8IO2 - chains A and B of the 17 polymer chains in the assembly; structure by electron microscopy, 3.10 A resolution.

Chain A (and B):
Protein: Ribulose bisphosphate carboxylase large chain
Source organism: Synechococcus sp. (strain ATCC 27144 / PCC 6301 / SAUG 1402/1)
Notes: EC 4.1.1.39; chain B of this document is another copy of the same molecule, construct and numbering; everything in this record applies to it too
UniProt: P00880 (RBL_SYNP6); numbering as in UniProt (aligned over 2-472)
Sequence (471 residues; numbered 2 to 472; the number before each row is that of its first residue):
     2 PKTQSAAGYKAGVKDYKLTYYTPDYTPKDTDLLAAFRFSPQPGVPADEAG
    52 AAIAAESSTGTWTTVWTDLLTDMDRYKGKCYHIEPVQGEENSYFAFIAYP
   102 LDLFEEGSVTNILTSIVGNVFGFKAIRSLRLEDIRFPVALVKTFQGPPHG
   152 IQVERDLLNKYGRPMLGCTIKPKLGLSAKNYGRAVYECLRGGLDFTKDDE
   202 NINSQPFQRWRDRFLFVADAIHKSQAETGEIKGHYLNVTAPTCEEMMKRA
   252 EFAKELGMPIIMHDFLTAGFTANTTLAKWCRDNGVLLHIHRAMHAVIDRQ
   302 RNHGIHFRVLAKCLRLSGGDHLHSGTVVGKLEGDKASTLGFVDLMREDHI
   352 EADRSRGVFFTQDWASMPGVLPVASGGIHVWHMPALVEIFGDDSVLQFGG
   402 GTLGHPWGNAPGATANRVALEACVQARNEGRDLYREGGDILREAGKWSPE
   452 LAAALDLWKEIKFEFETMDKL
Not modelled in the structure: 2-16, 62-72, 227-228, 330-334, 401-404, 443-448, 460-472 (chain B: 2-18, 61-74, 331-334, 401-404, 459-472)
Curated features (UniProtKB/Swiss-Prot):
  - motif: E461 to E467 (Interacts with RbcX2)
  - active site (Proton acceptor): K172, H291
  - binding site (substrate): N120, T170, K174, R292, H324, S376
  - binding site (Mg(2+)): K198, D200, E201
  - site: K331 (Transition state stabilizer)
  - modified residue: K198 (N6-carboxylysine)

Chain A / chain B interface:
Disulfides between the chains: C244(A)-C244(B)
Pairs across the interface (122):
  S59(A) - L175(B)
  G61(A) - K174(B)  hydrogen bond (backbone-side chain)
  M74(A) - L175(B)
  Y77(A) - L175(B)
  Y77(A) - G176(B)
  Y77(A) - F208(B)  hydrophobic
  D103(A) - P207(B)
  D103(A) - F208(B)
  L104(A) - L175(B)  hydrophobic
  L104(A) - Q206(B)  hydrogen bond (backbone-side chain)
  F105(A) - Q206(B)
  E106(A) - N204(B)  hydrogen bond
  E106(A) - S205(B)
  E106(A) - P242(B)
  E106(A) - R250(B)  salt bridge
  E107(A) - P207(B)
  E107(A) - R210(B)  salt bridge
  S109(A) - P242(B)
  T111(A) - T240(B)
  T111(A) - T268(B)
  N112(A) - N202(B)  hydrogen bond (side chain-backbone)
  N112(A) - N204(B)
  N112(A) - Q206(B)
  L114(A) - T268(B)
  T115(A) - E201(B)
  T115(A) - N202(B)
  T115(A) - D265(B)
  T115(A) - T268(B)
  S116(A) - N202(B)
  V118(A) - M294(B)
  G119(A) - A293(B)
  G119(A) - M294(B)  hydrogen bond (backbone-backbone)
  F122(A) - A296(B)  hydrophobic
  F122(A) - V297(B)  hydrophobic
  F122(A) - R300(B)  hydrogen bond (backbone-side chain)
  G123(A) - A296(B)
  G123(A) - R300(B)
  F124(A) - R300(B)
  I127(A) - R300(B)  hydrogen bond (backbone-side chain)
  R128(A) - R300(B)
  R128(A) - Q301(B)  hydrogen bond (backbone-side chain)
  S129(A) - Q301(B)
  L175(A) - Y77(B)  hydrophobic
  L175(A) - L104(B)  hydrophobic
  G176(A) - R76(B)
  G176(A) - Y77(B)
  E201(A) - T115(B)
  N202(A) - N112(B)
  N202(A) - T115(B)
  N202(A) - S116(B)
  N204(A) - E106(B)
  N204(A) - N112(B)
  S205(A) - E106(B)
  Q206(A) - D103(B)
  Q206(A) - L104(B)  hydrogen bond (side chain-backbone)
  Q206(A) - F105(B)  hydrogen bond (side chain-backbone)
  Q206(A) - E106(B)
  Q206(A) - N112(B)
  P207(A) - D103(B)
  P207(A) - F105(B)
  F208(A) - Y77(B)
  F208(A) - D103(B)
  R210(A) - E107(B)  salt bridge
  T240(A) - T111(B)
  A241(A) - T272(B)  hydrogen bond (backbone-side chain)
  P242(A) - E106(B)
  P242(A) - S109(B)
  P242(A) - T272(B)
  P242(A) - T275(B)
  T243(A) - T272(B)
  T243(A) - T276(B)
  C244(A) - C244(B)  disulfide
  C244(A) - T272(B)
  C244(A) - T276(B)  hydrogen bond (backbone-side chain)
  E245(A) - T276(B)
  R250(A) - E106(B)  salt bridge
  D265(A) - T115(B)
  T268(A) - T111(B)
  T268(A) - T115(B)  hydrogen bond
  A269(A) - T111(B)
  A269(A) - G270(B)
  A269(A) - F271(B)
  A269(A) - T272(B)  hydrogen bond (backbone-backbone)
  G270(A) - A269(B)
  G270(A) - G270(B)
  F271(A) - A269(B)  hydrogen bond (backbone-backbone)
  T272(A) - A241(B)  hydrogen bond (side chain-backbone)
  T272(A) - P242(B)
  T272(A) - T243(B)
  T272(A) - C244(B)
  T272(A) - A269(B)  hydrogen bond (backbone-backbone)
  T272(A) - A273(B)
  A273(A) - T272(B)
  T275(A) - P242(B)
  T275(A) - T243(B)
  T276(A) - T243(B)
  T276(A) - C244(B)  hydrogen bond (side chain-backbone)
  T276(A) - E245(B)
  A293(A) - G119(B)
  M294(A) - G119(B)
  M294(A) - I306(B)  hydrophobic
  A296(A) - F122(B)
  A296(A) - G123(B)
  A296(A) - H304(B)  hydrogen bond (backbone-side chain)
  V297(A) - V118(B)
  V297(A) - F122(B)  hydrophobic
  V297(A) - I306(B)  hydrophobic
  I298(A) - V297(B)  hydrophobic
  R300(A) - F122(B)  hydrogen bond (side chain-backbone)
  R300(A) - G123(B)
  R300(A) - F124(B)
  R300(A) - I127(B)  hydrogen bond (side chain-backbone)
  R300(A) - R128(B)  hydrogen bond (side chain-backbone)
  Q301(A) - R128(B)  hydrogen bond (side chain-backbone)
  Q301(A) - S129(B)
  Q301(A) - H304(B)  hydrogen bond
  H304(A) - A296(B)  hydrogen bond (side chain-backbone)
  H304(A) - V297(B)
  H304(A) - R300(B)
  H304(A) - Q301(B)  hydrogen bond
  I306(A) - M294(B)  hydrophobic
  I306(A) - V297(B)  hydrophobic
Also at the interface, not in a pair above, chain A (63 interface residues in all): G108, N120, K174, K279, G305
Also at the interface, not in a pair above, chain B (60 interface residues in all): T60, G108, N120, I298, G305

Summary:
Chain A and chain B form an interface of 63 and 60 residues respectively, with 1 disulfide bond, 26 hydrogen
bonds and 4 salt bridges. Among the polar pairs are E106(A)-R250(B), E107(A)-R210(B) and G61(A)-K174(B).
Both chains are Ribulose bisphosphate carboxylase large chain (Synechococcus sp. (strain ATCC 27144 / PCC 6301
/ SAUG 1402/1)). Entry 8IO2 (The Rubisco assembly intermidate of Arabidopsis thaliana Rubisco accumulation
factor 1 (AtRaf1) and Rubisco large subunit ...) was determined by electron microscopy together with 8ILB,
8ILM, 8IOJ and 8IOL from the same study.
